4AFK - chain A; structure by X-ray diffraction, 1.90 A resolution.

[Chain A]
Molecule: Alginate production protein alge
From: Pseudomonas aeruginosa
Reference sequence: P18895 (ALGE_PSEAE); numbering as in UniProt (aligned over 33-490)
Amino-acid sequence (458 residues; row label = number of the first residue in the row):
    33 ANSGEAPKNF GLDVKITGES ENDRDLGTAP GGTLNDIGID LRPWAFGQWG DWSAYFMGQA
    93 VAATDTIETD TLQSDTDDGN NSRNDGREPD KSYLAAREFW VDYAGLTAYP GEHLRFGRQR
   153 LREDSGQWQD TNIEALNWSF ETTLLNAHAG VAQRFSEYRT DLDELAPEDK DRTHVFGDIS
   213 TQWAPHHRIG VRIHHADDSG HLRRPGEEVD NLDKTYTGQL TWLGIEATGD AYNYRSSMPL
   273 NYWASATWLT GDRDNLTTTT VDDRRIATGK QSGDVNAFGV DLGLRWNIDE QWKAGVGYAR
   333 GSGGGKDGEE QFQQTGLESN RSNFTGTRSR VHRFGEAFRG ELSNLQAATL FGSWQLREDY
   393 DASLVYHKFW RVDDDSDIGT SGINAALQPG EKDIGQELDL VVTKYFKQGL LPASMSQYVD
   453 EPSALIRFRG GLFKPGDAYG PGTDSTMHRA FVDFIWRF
Not modelled in the structure: 33-36, 109-116, 439-454
Bound ions: Ca2+: Asp55, Asp57, Ala61, Gly63; Na+ site 1: Ala136, Thr139, Tyr141, Glu144; Na+ site 2: Asn273, Arg317, Asn319, Lys325
Small-molecule neighbours:
  - 7.8 monoacylglycerol (78M; (2S)-2,3-dihydroxypropyl(7Z)-pentadec-7-enoate), molecule 1: Asn41, Ala77, Phe78, Gly79, Trp81, Ala86, Tyr87, Phe88, Phe131, Trp132, Val133, Phe148, Gly149
  - 7.8 monoacylglycerol (78M), molecule 2: Asn54, Asp55, Leu396, Leu430, Asp431, Leu432, Phe460, Gly462, Gly463, Leu464, Asp476, Thr478, Met479, His480
  - 7.8 monoacylglycerol (78M), molecule 3: Trp170, Ala181, Val207, Phe208, Gly209, Ile225, His227, Thr253
  - 7.8 monoacylglycerol (2R) (78N; (2R)-2,3-dihydroxypropyl(7Z)-pentadec-7-enoate), molecule 1: Phe88, Ala128, Phe187, Ser188, Tyr190
  - 7.8 monoacylglycerol (2R) (78N), molecule 2: Trp215, Ala216, His219, Tyr274
  - 7.8 monoacylglycerol (2R) (78N), molecule 3: Trp386, Leu388, Tyr392, Val434, Thr435, Lys436, Ile458, Arg459, Phe460, Val484
  - citrate anion (FLC): Lys47, Arg74, Thr101, Asp102, Thr103, Leu104, Arg129, Arg152, Arg362
Reported in the primary citation:
  - binding site for citrate anion: Arg129 (from molecular simulation)

[Summary]
Bound to chain A: citrate anion, 3 copies of 7.8 monoacylglycerol and 3 copies of 7.8 monoacylglycerol (2R).
The Ca2+ site is built by Asp55, Asp57, Ala61 and Gly63. Ala136, Thr139, Tyr141 and Glu144 form the Na+ site
1. The paper reports a binding site for citrate anion at Arg129.
Chain A is Alginate production protein alge (Pseudomonas aeruginosa); the structure, In meso structure of
alginate transporter, AlgE, from Pseudomonas aeruginosa, PAO1, was determined by X-ray diffraction, deposited
together with 4B61 and 4AZL.
